7ODZ - chains A and B; structure by X-ray diffraction, 1.60 A resolution.

== Chain A (and B) ==
Protein: DyPA
From: Dictyostelium discoideum
Notes: chain B of this document is another copy of the same molecule, construct and numbering; everything in this record applies to it too
UniProt: Q556V8 (Q556V8_DICDI); residues 1-306 here = UniProt positions 1-306
Sequence (311 residues; row label = number of the first residue in the row; numbers below 1 keep their minus sign (Gly-4 is residue -4)):
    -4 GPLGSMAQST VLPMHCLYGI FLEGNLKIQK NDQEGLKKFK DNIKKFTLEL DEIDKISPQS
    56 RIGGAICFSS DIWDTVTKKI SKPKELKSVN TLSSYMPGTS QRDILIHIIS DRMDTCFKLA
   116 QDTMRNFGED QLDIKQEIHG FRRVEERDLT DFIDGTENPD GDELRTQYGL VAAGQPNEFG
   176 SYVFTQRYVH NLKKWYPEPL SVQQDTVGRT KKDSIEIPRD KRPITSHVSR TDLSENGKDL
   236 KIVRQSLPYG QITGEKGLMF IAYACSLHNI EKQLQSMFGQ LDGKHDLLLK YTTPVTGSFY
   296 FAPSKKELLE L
Unresolved in the structure: -4 to -1
Sequence notes: expression tag (-4 to 0)
Ion coordination: heme Fe: His222 (together with oxygen molecule)
Ligand contacts:
  - heme (HEM): Asp143, Phe147, Ile148, Asp149, Gly150, Thr151, Glu152, Asn153, Phe179, Gln181, Tyr183, His185, Val202, Arg204, Ser209, His222, Val223, Thr226, Asp227, Lys236, Ile237, Arg239, Leu253, Phe255, Ile265, Gln268, Leu269, Met272, Leu283, Thr287
  - oxygen molecule (OXY): Asp149, Arg239, Ser241, Leu253, Phe255
  - Veratryl alcohol (VOH), molecule 1: Ile48, Ile51, Ser52, Thr110, Lys113
  - Veratryl alcohol (VOH), molecule 2: Met119, Arg120, Gly123, Glu124, Leu127, Ile129
  - Veratryl alcohol (VOH), molecule 3: Lys188, Ile247, Thr248
From the paper describing this entry:
  - binding site for Veratryl alcohol: Ile48, Ile51, Thr110, Lys113, Met119, Glu124, Ile129, Val139, Glu140, Lys188, Tyr191, Ile247, Thr248

== How chain A and chain B interact ==
Pairs across the interface (50):
  Leu12(A) with Arg107(B)
  Tyr13(A) with Tyr13(B), hydrogen bond; Met108(B), hydrogen bond (side chain-backbone)
  Arg107(A) with Leu12(B)
  Met108(A) with Tyr13(B), hydrogen bond (backbone-side chain); Phe136(B), hydrophobic
  Asp109(A) with Arg137(B); Arg138(B); Val139(B)
  Phe112(A) with Phe136(B), hydrophobic; Arg138(B); Ile247(B), hydrophobic
  Lys113(A) with Val139(B)
  Ala115(A) with Ile247(B), hydrophobic
  Gln116(A) with Arg138(B), hydrogen bond; Leu144(B); Tyr191(B), hydrogen bond; Ile247(B)
  Met119(A) with Ile247(B), hydrophobic
  Arg120(A) with Asp146(B), salt bridge; Tyr191(B)
  Glu124(A) with Lys188(B), salt bridge
  Ile129(A) with Thr248(B)
  Glu132(A) with Gln246(B), hydrogen bond (backbone-side chain); Ile247(B), hydrogen bond (side chain-backbone); Thr248(B), hydrogen bond
  His134(A) with Gly245(B); Gln246(B)
  Phe136(A) with Met108(B), hydrophobic; Phe112(B), hydrophobic
  Arg137(A) with Asp109(B)
  Arg138(A) with Asp109(B); Phe112(B); Gln116(B), hydrogen bond
  Val139(A) with Asp109(B); Lys113(B)
  Leu144(A) with Gln116(B)
  Lys188(A) with Glu124(B), salt bridge
  Tyr191(A) with Gln116(B), hydrogen bond; Arg120(B)
  Gly245(A) with His134(B)
  Gln246(A) with Glu132(B), hydrogen bond (side chain-backbone); His134(B)
  Ile247(A) with Phe112(B), hydrophobic; Ala115(B), hydrophobic; Gln116(B); Met119(B), hydrophobic; Glu132(B), hydrogen bond (backbone-side chain)
  Thr248(A) with Ile129(B); Glu132(B), hydrogen bond
Also at the interface, not in a pair above, chain A (29 interface residues in all): Leu17, Thr110, Asp146
Also at the interface, not in a pair above, chain B (29 interface residues in all): Leu17, Thr110

== In short ==
Chain A and chain B each contribute 29 residues to their interface, with 13 hydrogen bonds and 3 salt bridges.
Polar contacts include Arg120(A)-Asp146(B), Glu124(A)-Lys188(B) and Tyr13(A)-Tyr13(B). Chain A binds heme, 3
copies of Veratryl alcohol and oxygen molecule. The paper reports a binding site for Veratryl alcohol at
Ile48(A), Ile51(A) and Thr110(A) among others.
Chain A and chain B are both DyPA (Dictyostelium discoideum); the structure, Dictyostelium discoideum dye
decolorizing peroxidase DyPA in complex with an activated form of oxygen and veratryl ..., was determined by
X-ray diffraction together with 7O9J and 7O9L from the same study.
